PDB entry 5GNX | X-ray diffraction, 1.80 A resolution | chains A and B

# Chain A (and B)
Name: Beta-glucosidase
Notes: EC 3.2.1.21; engineered mutation(s): E171Q; chain B of this document is another copy of the same molecule, construct and numbering; everything in this record applies to it too
Sequence (467 residues; numbered -2 to 464; the number before each row is that of its first residue; numbers below 1 keep their minus sign (Met-2 is residue -2)):
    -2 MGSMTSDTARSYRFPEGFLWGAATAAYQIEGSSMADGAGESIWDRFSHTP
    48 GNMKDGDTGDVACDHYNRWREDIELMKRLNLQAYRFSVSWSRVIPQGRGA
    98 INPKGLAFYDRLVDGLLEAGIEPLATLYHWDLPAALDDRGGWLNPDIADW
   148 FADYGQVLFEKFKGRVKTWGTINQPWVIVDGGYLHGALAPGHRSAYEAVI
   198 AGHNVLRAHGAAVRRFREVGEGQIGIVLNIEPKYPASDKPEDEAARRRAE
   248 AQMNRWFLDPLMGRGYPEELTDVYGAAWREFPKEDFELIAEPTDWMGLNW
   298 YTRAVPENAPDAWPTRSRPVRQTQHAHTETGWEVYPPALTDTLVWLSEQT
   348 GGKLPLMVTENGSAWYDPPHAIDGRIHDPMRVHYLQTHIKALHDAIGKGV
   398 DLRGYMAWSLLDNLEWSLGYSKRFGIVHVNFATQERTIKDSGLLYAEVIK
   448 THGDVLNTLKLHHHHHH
Not modelled in the structure: -2 to 4, 456-464 (chain B: -2 to 6, 456-464)
Residues lining bound ligands:
  - beta-D-glucopyranose (BGC): Gln25, His126, Trp127, Asn170, Gln171, Asn296, Tyr298, Trp329, Glu357, Trp405, Glu412, Trp413, Phe421
  - propanoic acid (PPI): Leu140, Pro142, Ile197, His200, Asn201, Arg204, Phe278, Asp282

# Interface between chain A and chain B
Pairs across the interface (37; chain A residue first):
  Glu37(A) - Tyr193(B)
  Glu37(A) - Arg276(B)  salt bridge
  Arg42(A) - Tyr193(B)
  Arg42(A) - Ile197(B)
  His45(A) - Tyr193(B)
  Thr46(A) - Arg190(B)
  Pro47(A) - Arg190(B)  hydrogen bond (backbone-side chain)
  Pro47(A) - Trp310(B)
  Asn49(A) - Arg190(B)
  Asp134(A) - Glu194(B)
  Asp135(A) - Gly137(B)
  Asp135(A) - Leu140(B)
  Asp135(A) - Asn141(B)  hydrogen bond (backbone-backbone)
  Asp135(A) - Ile197(B)
  Arg136(A) - Asp135(B)
  Arg136(A) - Arg136(B)
  Arg136(A) - Gly137(B)
  Arg136(A) - Asn141(B)
  Arg136(A) - Pro142(B)
  Gly137(A) - Asp135(B)
  Gly137(A) - Arg136(B)
  Gly137(A) - Gly137(B)
  Leu140(A) - Asp135(B)
  Asn141(A) - Asp135(B)  hydrogen bond (backbone-backbone)
  Asn141(A) - Arg136(B)
  Pro142(A) - Arg136(B)
  His189(A) - His189(B)  hydrogen bond
  Arg190(A) - Thr46(B)
  Arg190(A) - Pro47(B)  hydrogen bond (side chain-backbone)
  Arg190(A) - Asn49(B)
  Tyr193(A) - Arg42(B)
  Tyr193(A) - His45(B)
  Glu194(A) - Arg42(B)
  Ile197(A) - Arg42(B)
  Ile197(A) - Asp135(B)
  Arg276(A) - Glu37(B)  salt bridge
  Trp310(A) - Pro47(B)  hydrophobic
Interface residues without a listed pair, chain A (21 interface residues in all): Ser191
Interface residues without a listed pair, chain B (20 interface residues in all): Asp134

# Overview
Chain A and chain B form an interface of 21 and 20 residues respectively; the contacts include 5 hydrogen
bonds and 2 salt bridges. Among the polar pairs are Glu37(A)-Arg276(B), Pro47(A)-Arg190(B) and
His189(A)-His189(B). Chain A binds propanoic acid and beta-D-glucopyranose.
Chain A and chain B are both Beta-glucosidase; the structure, The E171Q mutant structure of Bgl6, was
determined by X-ray diffraction (same publication as 5GNY and 5GNZ).
